PDB entry 6HN5 | electron microscopy, 3.20 A resolution | chains B and F of the 4 polymer chains in the assembly

Chain B:
Protein: Insulin
UniProtKB: P01308 (INS_HUMAN); residues 1-30 here correspond to UniProt positions 25-54 (UniProt number = residue number + 24)
Chain sequence (30 residues; each row starts with the number of its first residue):
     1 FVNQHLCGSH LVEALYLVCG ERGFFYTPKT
Unresolved in the structure: 1-2, 28-30
Residues lining bound ligands: N-acetylglucosamine (NAG; 2-acetamido-2-deoxy-beta-D-glucopyranose): Glu-21, Arg-22, Gly-23

Chain F:
Protein: Insulin receptor, General control protein GCN4
Organism: Homo sapiens
Notes: EC 2.7.10.1
UniProtKB: chimeric construct of P06213, P03069: residues 1-734 from P06213 (INSR_HUMAN), isoform P06213-2 positions 28-761 (UniProt number = residue number + 27); residues 735-897 from P06213 (INSR_HUMAN), isoform P06213-2 positions 781-943 (UniProt number = residue number + 46); residues 898-930 from P03069 positions 249-281 (UniProt number = residue number - 649)
Chain sequence (930 residues; row label = number of the first residue in the row):
     1 HLYPGEVCPG MDIRNNLTRL HELENCSVIE GHLQILLMFK TRPEDFRDLS FPKLIMITDY
    61 LLLFRVYGLE SLKDLFPNLT VIRGSRLFFN YALVIFEMVH LKELGLYNLM NITRGSVRIE
   121 KNNELCYLAT IDWSRILDSV EDNHIVLNKD DNEECGDICP GTAKGKTNCP ATVINGQFVE
   181 RCWTHSHCQK VCPTICKSHG CTAEGLCCHS ECLGNCSQPD DPTKCVACRN FYLDGRCVET
   241 CPPPYYHFQD WRCVNFSFCQ DLHHKCKNSR RQGCHQYVIH NNKCIPECPS GYTMNSSNLL
   301 CTPCLGPCPK VCHLLEGEKT IDSVTSAQEL RGCTVINGSL IINIRGGNNL AAELEANLGL
   361 IEEISGYLKI RRSYALVSLS FFRKLRLIRG ETLEIGNYSF YALDNQNLRQ LWDWSKHNLT
   421 TTQGKLFFHY NPKLCLSEIH KMEEVSGTKG RQERNDIALK TNGDKASCEN ELLKFSYIRT
   481 SFDKILLRWE PYWPPDFRDL LGFMLFYKEA PYQNVTEFDG QDACGSNSWT VVDIDPPLRS
   541 NDPKSQNHPG WLMRGLKPWT QYAIFVKTLV TFSDERRTYG AKSDIIYVQT DATNPSVPLD
   601 PISVSNSSSQ IILKWKPPSD PNGNITHYLV FWERQAEDSE LFELDYCLKG LKLPSRTWSP
   661 PFESEDSQKH NQSEYEDSAG ECCSCPKTDS QILKELEESS FRKTFEDYLH NVVFVPRPSR
   721 KRRSLGDVGN AGNNEEHRPF EKVVNKESLV ISGLRHFTGY RIELQACNQD TPEERCSVAA
   781 YVSARTMPEA KADDIVGPVT HEIFENNVVH LMWQEPKEPN GLIVLYEVSY RRYGDEELHL
   841 CVSRKHFALE RGCRLRGLSP GNYSVRIRAT SLAGNGSWTE PTYFYVTDYL DVPSNIARMK
   901 QLEDKVEELL SKNYHLENEV ARLKKLVGER
Unresolved in the structure: 1-309, 540-545, 595-674, 719-930
Sequence notes: variant His-144 (Tyr171 in P06213), Thr-421 (Ile448 in P06213), Lys-465 (Gln492 in P06213); engineered mutation Ala-731 (Val758 in P06213), Gly-732 (Thr759 in P06213), Asn-733 (Val760 in P06213), Asn-734 (Ala761 in P06213)
Disulfide bonds: Cys-312/Cys-333, Cys-435/Cys-468, Cys-682/Cys-685
Covalent attachments: N-acetylglucosamine (NAG) linked to Asn-337, Asn-397, Asn-514
UniProt features mapped onto this chain:
  - region: Glu-706 to Phe-714 (Insulin-binding), Leu-902 to Leu-923 (Leucine-zipper)
  - site: Phe-39 (Insulin-binding)
  - modified residue: Ser-373 (Phosphoserine), Tyr-374 (Phosphotyrosine), Ser-380 (Phosphoserine)
  - glycosylation (N-linked (GlcNAc...) asparagine): Asn-16, Asn-25, Asn-78, Asn-111, Asn-215, Asn-255, Asn-295, Asn-337, Asn-397, Asn-418, Asn-514, Asn-606, Asn-624, Asn-671

Chain B / chain F interface:
Residue-residue contacts (18):
  His-5(B) / Pro-495(F)
  Cys-7(B) / Asp-496(F)
  Cys-7(B) / Phe-497(F)
  Gly-8(B) / Phe-497(F)
  Gly-8(B) / Arg-498(F)
  Gly-8(B) / Glu-706(F)
  Gly-8(B) / His-710(F)  hydrogen bond (backbone-side chain)
  Ser-9(B) / Glu-706(F)  hydrogen bond (backbone-side chain)
  His-10(B) / Arg-539(F)  hydrogen bond
  Val-12(B) / His-710(F)
  Val-12(B) / Phe-714(F)  hydrophobic
  Glu-13(B) / Arg-539(F)  salt bridge
  Phe-24(B) / Phe-714(F)  hydrophobic
  Phe-25(B) / Val-715(F)
  Phe-25(B) / Pro-716(F)
  Phe-25(B) / Pro-718(F)
  Tyr-26(B) / Val-713(F)
  Tyr-26(B) / Val-715(F)  hydrophobic
Other interface residues (no listed pair), chain B (11 interface residues in all): Asn-3
Other interface residues (no listed pair), chain F (16 interface residues in all): Trp-493, Pro-494, Val-712, Arg-717

In short:
Chain B and chain F form an interface of 11 and 16 residues respectively; the contacts include 3 hydrogen
bonds and 1 salt bridge. Polar pairs include Glu-13(B)/Arg-539(F), Gly-8(B)/His-710(F) and
Ser-9(B)/Glu-706(F). Ligands of chain B: N-acetylglucosamine. N-acetylglucosamine is covalently linked to
Asn-337(F), Asn-397(F) and Asn-514(F).
Chain B is Insulin and chain F is Insulin receptor, General control protein GCN4 (Homo sapiens); the
structure, Leucine-zippered human insulin receptor ectodomain with single bound insulin - "upper"
membrane-distal part, was determined by electron microscopy (same publication as 6HN4).
